PDB entry 2BUW | X-ray diffraction, 1.80 A resolution | chains A and B

== Chain A ==
Molecule: Protocatechuate 3,4-dioxygenase alpha chain
Source organism: Acinetobacter calcoaceticus
Notes: EC 1.13.11.3
UniProtKB: P20371 (PCXA_ACICA); the construct lacks a stretch of the UniProt sequence, so the offset changes along the chain: -3 to 88 = UniProt 1-92; 89-200 = UniProt 98-209
Chain sequence (209 residues; row label = number of the first residue in the row; a row labelled like 88A-88E holds insertion residues (88A, then the next letters in order); numbers below 1 keep their minus sign (Met-3 is residue -3)):
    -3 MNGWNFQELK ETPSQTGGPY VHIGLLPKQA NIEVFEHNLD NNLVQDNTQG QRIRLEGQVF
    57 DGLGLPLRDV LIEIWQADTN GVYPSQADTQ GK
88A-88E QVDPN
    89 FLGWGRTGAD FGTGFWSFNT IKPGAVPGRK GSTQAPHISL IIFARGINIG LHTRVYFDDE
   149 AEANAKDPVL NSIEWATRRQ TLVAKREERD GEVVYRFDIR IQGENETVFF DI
Unresolved in the structure: -3 to 3
Ligand contacts:
  - P-hydroxybenzoic acid: Thr12, Gly14, Pro15, Tyr16, Arg133
  - P-hydroxybenzoic acid (PHB): Thr12, Gly14, Pro15, Tyr16, Arg133
UniProt features mapped onto this chain:
  - binding site (3,4-dihydroxybenzoate): Arg133

== Chain B ==
Molecule: Protocatechuate 3,4-dioxygenase beta chain
Source organism: Acinetobacter calcoaceticus
Notes: EC 1.13.11.3
UniProtKB: P20372 (PCXB_ACICA); residues 300-540 here correspond to UniProt positions 1-241 (UniProt number = residue number - 299)
Chain sequence (241 residues; row label = number of the first residue in the row):
   300 MSQIIWGAYA QRNTEDHPPA YAPGYKTSVL RSPKNALISI AETLSEVTAP HFSADKFGPK
   360 DNDLILNYAK DGLPIGERVI VHGYVRDQFG RPVKNALVEV WQANASGRYR HPNDQYIGAM
   420 DPNFGGCGRM LTDDNGYYVF RTIKPGPYPW RNRINEWSPA HIHFSLIADG WAQRLISQFY
   480 FEGDTLIDSC PILKTIPSEQ QRRALIALED KSNFIEADSR CYRFDITLRG RRATYFENDL
   540 T
Unresolved in the structure: 300-302
Differences from the reference sequence: engineered mutation Ser457 (Arg158 in P20372)
Metal / ion sites: Fe ion: Tyr408, Tyr447, His460, His462 (together with P-hydroxybenzoic acid)
Ligand contacts:
  - P-hydroxybenzoic acid: Tyr324, Thr326, Tyr408, Tyr447, Trp449, His460, His462, Ile491
  - P-hydroxybenzoic acid (PHB): Tyr324, Thr326, Tyr408, Tyr447, Trp449, His460, His462, Ile491
UniProt features mapped onto this chain:
  - binding site (Fe cation): Tyr408, Tyr447, His460, His462

== Interface between chain A and chain B ==
Residue-residue contacts (173; chain A residue first):
  Glu4(A) - Gln387(B)  hydrogen bond
  Leu5(A) - Gln387(B)  hydrogen bond (backbone-backbone)
  Leu5(A) - Gly389(B)
  Leu5(A) - Thr526(B)
  Lys6(A) - Asn312(B)
  Lys6(A) - Asp315(B)  salt bridge
  Lys6(A) - Gln499(B)
  Lys6(A) - Gln500(B)
  Lys6(A) - Thr526(B)
  Glu7(A) - Arg311(B)  salt bridge
  Glu7(A) - His316(B)  salt bridge
  Glu7(A) - Gln500(B)  hydrogen bond (backbone-side chain)
  Glu7(A) - Thr526(B)
  Glu7(A) - Arg528(B)
  Thr8(A) - His316(B)
  Thr8(A) - Leu474(B)
  Thr8(A) - Leu504(B)
  Thr8(A) - Ile525(B)
  Thr8(A) - Thr526(B)  hydrogen bond (backbone-backbone)
  Pro9(A) - Asp315(B)
  Pro9(A) - His316(B)
  Pro9(A) - Ser476(B)  hydrogen bond (backbone-side chain)
  Pro9(A) - Ile495(B)  hydrophobic
  Pro9(A) - Gln500(B)
  Pro9(A) - Leu504(B)
  Ser10(A) - His316(B)  hydrogen bond (backbone-side chain)
  Ser10(A) - Pro317(B)
  Ser10(A) - Ile475(B)  hydrogen bond (side chain-backbone)
  Ser10(A) - Ser476(B)
  Gln11(A) - Ile475(B)  hydrogen bond (backbone-backbone)
  Gln11(A) - Ser476(B)
  Gln11(A) - Gln477(B)
  Gln11(A) - Tyr479(B)  hydrogen bond
  Gln11(A) - Ile491(B)
  Gln11(A) - Leu492(B)
  Gln11(A) - Thr494(B)
  Gln11(A) - Ile495(B)
  Gln11(A) - Leu504(B)
  Thr12(A) - Tyr324(B)
  Thr12(A) - Gln477(B)
  Gly13(A) - Trp400(B)
  Gly13(A) - His462(B)
  Gly13(A) - Ile475(B)
  Pro15(A) - His410(B)  hydrogen bond (backbone-side chain)
  Tyr16(A) - Trp400(B)
  Tyr16(A) - Tyr408(B)  hydrophobic
  Tyr16(A) - His410(B)
  Tyr16(A) - Asn412(B)
  Tyr16(A) - Asp413(B)
  Val17(A) - Trp400(B)
  His18(A) - His410(B)  hydrogen bond
  Ile19(A) - Trp400(B)  hydrophobic
  Ile19(A) - Tyr408(B)  hydrophobic
  Ile19(A) - Arg409(B)
  Ile19(A) - His410(B)
  Ile19(A) - Gly425(B)
  Ile19(A) - Cys426(B)
  Gly20(A) - Val399(B)
  Gly20(A) - Trp400(B)
  Gly20(A) - Cys426(B)
  Leu21(A) - Glu398(B)
  Leu21(A) - Trp400(B)  hydrophobic
  Leu21(A) - Ser464(B)
  Asn27(A) - Pro411(B)
  Ile28(A) - Tyr367(B)  hydrophobic
  Ile28(A) - Arg409(B)
  Glu29(A) - Tyr367(B)
  Val30(A) - Asn366(B)
  Val30(A) - Cys426(B)  hydrophobic
  Phe31(A) - Asp360(B)
  Phe31(A) - Gly427(B)
  Phe31(A) - Arg428(B)
  His33(A) - Lys355(B)
  His33(A) - Arg428(B)  hydrogen bond (backbone-side chain)
  Leu35(A) - Leu396(B)  hydrophobic
  Leu35(A) - Glu398(B)
  Asp57(A) - Leu329(B)
  Gly58(A) - Leu329(B)  hydrogen bond (backbone-backbone)
  Leu59(A) - Leu329(B)  hydrophobic
  Leu63(A) - Arg330(B)
  Asp65(A) - Arg330(B)  salt bridge
  Glu69(A) - Ile466(B)
  Glu69(A) - Trp470(B)
  Glu69(A) - Arg473(B)  salt bridge
  Trp71(A) - Ser344(B)  hydrogen bond (side chain-backbone)
  Trp71(A) - Thr347(B)  hydrogen bond
  Trp71(A) - Ala348(B)
  Trp71(A) - Pro349(B)
  Trp71(A) - Trp470(B)
  Tyr79(A) - Ser344(B)  hydrogen bond
  Tyr79(A) - Thr347(B)
  Pro80(A) - Ala348(B)
  Pro80(A) - His350(B)
  Ser81(A) - Thr347(B)
  Ser81(A) - Ala348(B)  hydrogen bond (side chain-backbone)
  Ser81(A) - His350(B)
  Gln82(A) - His350(B)  hydrogen bond (backbone-side chain)
  Ala83(A) - Val346(B)
  Ala83(A) - Thr347(B)
  Asp84(A) - Thr347(B)
  Thr85(A) - Leu343(B)
  Gln86(A) - Leu343(B)
  Leu90(A) - Pro349(B)
  Leu90(A) - His350(B)
  Trp92(A) - Pro349(B)  hydrophobic
  Trp92(A) - Phe351(B)  hydrophobic
  Trp92(A) - Ile466(B)  hydrophobic
  Trp92(A) - Trp470(B)
  Arg94(A) - Glu398(B)  salt bridge
  Arg94(A) - Ile466(B)
  Arg94(A) - Arg473(B)
  Phe99(A) - His410(B)
  Gly116(A) - Leu539(B)
  Gly116(A) - Thr540(B)
  Arg117(A) - Ala340(B)
  Arg117(A) - Glu341(B)  hydrogen bond (side chain-backbone)
  Arg117(A) - Asp538(B)
  Arg117(A) - Leu539(B)
  Lys118(A) - Asp538(B)  hydrogen bond (backbone-backbone)
  Lys118(A) - Thr540(B)
  Gly119(A) - Thr540(B)  hydrogen bond (backbone-backbone)
  Gln122(A) - Thr342(B)  hydrogen bond
  Gln122(A) - Ser344(B)
  His125(A) - Ser344(B)  hydrogen bond
  Ser127(A) - Trp470(B)
  Ile129(A) - Trp470(B)  hydrophobic
  Ile129(A) - Arg473(B)
  Phe131(A) - Arg473(B)
  Phe131(A) - Ile475(B)  hydrophobic
  Arg133(A) - Tyr324(B)
  Arg133(A) - Thr326(B)
  Arg133(A) - Arg330(B)  hydrogen bond (backbone-side chain)
  Gly134(A) - Tyr324(B)  hydrogen bond (backbone-side chain)
  Gly134(A) - Thr326(B)
  Gly134(A) - Ser327(B)
  Ile135(A) - Arg330(B)
  Asn136(A) - Pro317(B)
  Asn136(A) - Pro318(B)  hydrogen bond (side chain-backbone)
  Asn136(A) - Ala319(B)
  Asn136(A) - Ala321(B)
  Asn136(A) - Tyr324(B)
  Ile137(A) - Arg311(B)
  Ile137(A) - Pro317(B)
  Arg142(A) - Thr342(B)  hydrogen bond
  Arg142(A) - Ser344(B)
  Arg142(A) - Glu345(B)  salt bridge
  Ile161(A) - Ile337(B)  hydrophobic
  Arg166(A) - Asn334(B)
  Ile189(A) - Arg330(B)
  Ile189(A) - Ser331(B)
  Ile189(A) - Pro332(B)
  Gln190(A) - Val328(B)  hydrogen bond (side chain-backbone)
  Gln190(A) - Leu329(B)
  Gln190(A) - Ser331(B)  hydrogen bond (side chain-backbone)
  Glu194(A) - Pro332(B)
  Glu194(A) - Lys333(B)  hydrogen bond (side chain-backbone)
  Glu194(A) - Asn334(B)  hydrogen bond (side chain-backbone)
  Val196(A) - Ile337(B)  hydrophobic
  Phe197(A) - Pro332(B)  hydrophobic
  Phe197(A) - Leu336(B)
  Phe197(A) - Ile337(B)  hydrogen bond (backbone-backbone)
  Phe198(A) - Ile337(B)
  Phe198(A) - Ile339(B)  hydrophobic
  Asp199(A) - Arg311(B)
  Asp199(A) - Thr313(B)
  Asp199(A) - Ile337(B)  hydrogen bond (backbone-backbone)
  Asp199(A) - Ser338(B)
  Asp199(A) - Ile339(B)  hydrogen bond (backbone-backbone)
  Ile200(A) - Glu341(B)
  Ile200(A) - Glu345(B)
  Ile200(A) - Trp470(B)
  Ile200(A) - Ala471(B)  hydrophobic
  Ile200(A) - Arg528(B)  hydrogen bond (backbone-side chain)
Interface residues without a listed pair, chain A (78 interface residues in all): Pro23, Ala26, Val114, Pro115, Ala132, Leu139, His140, Val157, Ser160, Trp163
Interface residues without a listed pair, chain B (86 interface residues in all): Asp386, Phe388, Gly424, Phe463, Ala503, Leu527, Arg530

== In short ==
Chain A and chain B form an interface of 78 and 86 residues respectively, with 35 hydrogen bonds and 7 salt
bridges. Among the polar pairs are Lys6(A)-Asp315(B), Glu7(A)-Arg311(B) and Glu7(A)-His316(B).
P-hydroxybenzoic acid is bound between chain A and chain B.
Here chain A is Protocatechuate 3,4-dioxygenase alpha chain and chain B is Protocatechuate 3,4-dioxygenase
beta chain, both from Acinetobacter calcoaceticus. Entry 2BUW (Crystal Structure of Protocatechuate
3,4-Dioxygenase from Acinetobacter Sp. ADP1 Mutant R457S in Complex with 4-Hydroxybenzoate) was determined by
X-ray diffraction.
